Entry 7F1Z (electron microscopy, 3.46 A resolution); this record covers chains B and D of the 4 polymer chains in the assembly.

Chain B:
Molecule: Guanine nucleotide-binding protein G(I)/G(S)/G(T) subunit beta-1
Organism: Homo sapiens
UniProt: P62873 (GBB1_HUMAN); numbering as in UniProt (aligned over 2-340)
Amino-acid sequence (358 residues; each row starts with the number of its first residue; numbers below 1 keep their minus sign (Met-17 is residue -17)):
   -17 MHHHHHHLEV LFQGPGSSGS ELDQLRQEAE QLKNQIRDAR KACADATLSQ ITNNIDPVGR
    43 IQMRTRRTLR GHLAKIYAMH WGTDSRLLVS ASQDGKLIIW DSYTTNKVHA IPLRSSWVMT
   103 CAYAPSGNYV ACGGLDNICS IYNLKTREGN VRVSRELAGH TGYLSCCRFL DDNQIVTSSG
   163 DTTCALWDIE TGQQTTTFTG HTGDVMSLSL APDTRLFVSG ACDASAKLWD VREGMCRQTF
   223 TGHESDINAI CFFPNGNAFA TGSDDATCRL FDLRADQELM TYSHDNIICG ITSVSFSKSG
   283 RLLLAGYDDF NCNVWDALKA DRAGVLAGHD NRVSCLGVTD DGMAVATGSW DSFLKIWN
Not modelled in the structure: -17 to -1
Construct notes: initiating methionine (-17); expression tag (-16 to 1)
Swiss-Prot annotation at these positions:
  - modified residue: Ser2 (N-acetylserine), His266 (Phosphohistidine)
  - natural variant: Leu30 (L30F: In MRD42; uncertain significance), Arg52 (R52G: In MRD42), Gly64 (G64V: In MRD42), Asp76 (D76E: In MRD42; D76G: In MRD42), Gly77 (G77S: In MRD42), Lys78 (K78R: In MRD42), Ile80 (I80N: In MRD42; I80T: In MRD42), His91 (H91R: In MRD42; uncertain significance), Ala92 (A92T: In MRD42), Pro94 (P94S: In MRD42), Leu95 (L95P: In MRD42), Arg96 (R96L: In MRD42), 5 further natural variant entries in UniProt

Chain D:
Molecule: Guanine nucleotide-binding protein G(I)/G(S)/G(O) subunit gamma-2
Organism: Homo sapiens
UniProt: P59768 (GBG2_HUMAN); residue numbers follow UniProt; this construct covers 1-71
Amino-acid sequence (71 residues; each row starts with the number of its first residue):
     1 MASNNTASIA QARKLVEQLK MEANIDRIKV SKAAADLMAY CEAHAKEDPL LTPVPASENP
    61 FREKKFFSAI L
Not modelled in the structure: 1-7, 65-71
Construct notes: engineered mutation Ser68 (Cys in P59768)
Swiss-Prot annotation at these positions:
  - modified residue: Ala2 (N-acetylalanine)

Interface between chain B and chain D:
Pairs across the interface - 79 pairs, chain B then chain D:
  Leu4(B) with Ile9(D)
  Leu7(B) with Ile9(D), hydrophobic; Ala12(D), hydrophobic; Val16(D), hydrophobic
  Arg8(B) with Ser8(D), hydrogen bond (side chain-backbone); Gln11(D); Ala12(D)
  Glu10(B) with Val16(D)
  Ala11(B) with Leu19(D)
  Leu14(B) with Val16(D); Leu19(D), hydrophobic
  Gln17(B) with Ala23(D)
  Ile18(B) with Leu19(D); Glu22(D); Ala23(D), hydrophobic; Arg27(D)
  Ala21(B) with Arg27(D), hydrogen bond (backbone-side chain)
  Arg22(B) with Arg27(D)
  Ala24(B) with Lys29(D), hydrogen bond (backbone-side chain)
  Cys25(B) with Arg27(D); Ile28(D); Lys29(D); Val30(D), hydrogen bond (backbone-backbone)
  Ala26(B) with Val30(D), hydrophobic
  Asp27(B) with Lys29(D), salt bridge; Val30(D); Ser31(D), hydrogen bond
  Ala28(B) with Val30(D)
  Leu30(B) with Ala34(D), hydrophobic
  Ile33(B) with Ser31(D); Met38(D), hydrophobic
  Thr34(B) with Met38(D)
  Val40(B) with Leu51(D), hydrophobic
  Ile43(B) with Leu50(D)
  Met45(B) with Leu50(D), hydrophobic
  Arg48(B) with Phe61(D); Arg62(D)
  Arg49(B) with Pro60(D); Phe61(D), hydrogen bond (side chain-backbone)
  Ser84(B) with Phe61(D)
  Tyr85(B) with Pro60(D); Phe61(D), hydrophobic
  Met217(B) with Gln18(D), hydrogen bond; Met21(D), hydrophobic
  Cys218(B) with Gln18(D)
  Arg219(B) with Glu22(D); Ile25(D)
  Thr221(B) with Glu22(D), hydrogen bond (backbone-side chain)
  Phe235(B) with Tyr40(D), hydrophobic; Cys41(D), hydrophobic
  Pro236(B) with Tyr40(D)
  Asn237(B) with Leu37(D); Tyr40(D)
  Asp254(B) with Ala33(D)
  Arg256(B) with Asp26(D); Arg27(D); Ile28(D), hydrogen bond (backbone-backbone); Asp36(D), salt bridge
  Ala257(B) with Arg27(D); Ile28(D)
  Asp258(B) with Glu22(D); Arg27(D), salt bridge
  Gln259(B) with Val30(D)
  Leu261(B) with Leu37(D), hydrophobic
  Ser279(B) with Asp48(D), hydrogen bond
  Lys280(B) with Tyr40(D); Asp48(D), hydrogen bond (backbone-side chain)
  Ser281(B) with Cys41(D); His44(D); Asp48(D), hydrogen bond (backbone-side chain)
  Arg283(B) with Cys41(D); Leu51(D)
  Gly324(B) with Pro49(D); Leu50(D)
  Met325(B) with Pro49(D), hydrophobic
  Ala326(B) with Phe61(D), hydrophobic
  Asn340(B) with Leu50(D); Asn59(D); Phe61(D)
Also at the interface, not in a pair above, chain B (54 interface residues in all): Glu3, Gln220, Gly282, Leu284, Leu300, Asp323, Ile338, Trp339
Also at the interface, not in a pair above, chain D (37 interface residues in all): Arg13, Leu15, Lys20, Val54

Overview:
54 residues of chain B face 37 of chain D across their interface, with 12 hydrogen bonds and 3 salt bridges.
Among the polar pairs are Asp27(B)-Lys29(D), Arg256(B)-Asp36(D) and Asp258(B)-Arg27(D).
Chain B is Guanine nucleotide-binding protein G(I)/G(S)/G(T) subunit beta-1 and chain D is Guanine
nucleotide-binding protein G(I)/G(S)/G(O) subunit gamma-2, both from Homo sapiens; the structure, Cryo-EM
structure of the GDP-bound dopamine receptor 1 and mini-Gs complex without Nb35, was determined by electron
microscopy (same publication as 7F0T, 7F1O, 7F23 and 7F24).
